PDB entry 8E4C | electron microscopy, 4.00 A resolution | chains B and C of the 4 polymer chains in the assembly

Chain B:
Protein: Isoform 2 of Immunoglobulin heavy constant mu
Organism: Mus musculus
UniProt: P01872 (IGHM_MOUSE), isoform P01872-2; residues 106-476 here correspond to UniProt positions 105-475 (UniProt number = residue number - 1)
Chain sequence (417 residues; each row starts with the number of its first residue):
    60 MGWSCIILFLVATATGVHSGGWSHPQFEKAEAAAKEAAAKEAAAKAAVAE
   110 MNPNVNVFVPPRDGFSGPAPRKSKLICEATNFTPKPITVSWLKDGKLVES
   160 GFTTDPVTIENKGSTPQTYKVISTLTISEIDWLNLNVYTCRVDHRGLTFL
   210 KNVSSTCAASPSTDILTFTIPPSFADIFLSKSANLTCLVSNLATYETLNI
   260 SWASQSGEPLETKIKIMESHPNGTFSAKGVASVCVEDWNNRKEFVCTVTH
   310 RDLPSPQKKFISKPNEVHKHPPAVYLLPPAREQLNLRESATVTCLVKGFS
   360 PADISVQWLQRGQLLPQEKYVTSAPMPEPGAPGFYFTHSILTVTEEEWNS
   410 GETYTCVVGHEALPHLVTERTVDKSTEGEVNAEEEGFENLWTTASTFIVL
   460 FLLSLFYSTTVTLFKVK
Disordered / not traced: 60-223
Disulfide bonds: Cys246-Cys305, Cys353-Cys415
Sequence notes: expression tag (60-88); linker (89-105)
From the paper describing this entry:
  - self-association interface (contacts with another copy of this molecule); pairs are residue here / residue on that copy: Gly437-Arg340 (backbone contact), Glu438-Arg340

Chain C:
Protein: B-cell antigen receptor complex-associated protein alpha chain, Yellow fluorescent protein
Organism: Mus musculus
UniProt: chimeric construct of P11911, P21578: residues 1-169 from P11911 (CD79A_MOUSE) positions 1-169 (same numbers); residues 177-370 from P21578 positions 1-194 (UniProt number = residue number - 176)
Chain sequence (378 residues; row label = number of the first residue in the row; numbers below 1 keep their minus sign (Asp-7 is residue -7)):
    -7 DYKDDDDKMPGGLEALRALPLLLFLSYACLGPGCQALRVEGGPPSLTVNL
    43 GEEARLTCENNGRNPNITWWFSLQSNITWPPVPLGPGQGTTGQLFFPEVN
    93 KNHRGLYWCQVIENNILKRSCGTYLRVRNPVPRPFLDMGEGTKNRIITAE
   143 GIILLFCAVVPGTLLLFRKRWQNEKFGRSIATRSMFKGIVEGIGIIEKID
   193 IYTDLDKYAIRFPENMLNGIKKESSIMFNGCFLTVTSVNSNIVWFDIFEK
   243 EARKLDTFREYKVGDRVNLGTFPKFGAASGGHILSARISCVASIIEIIEN
   293 EDYQQMWIQIPENFTEFLIDKDYIAVDGISLTIDTIKNNQFFISLPLKIA
   343 QNTNMKWRKKGDKVNVELSNKINANQCW
Disordered / not traced: -7 to 27, 170-370
Disulfide bonds: Cys50-Cys101
Covalent attachments: N-acetylglucosamine (NAG) linked to Asn58, Asn68
Sequence notes: expression tag (-7 to 0); linker (170-176)
Curated features (UniProtKB/Swiss-Prot):
  - glycosylation (N-linked (GlcNAc...) asparagine): Asn58, Asn68
  - binding site (FMN): Lys355 to Glu359
From the paper describing this entry:
  - post-translational modification sites: Asn68

How chain B and chain C interact:
Residue-residue contacts (8):
  Asn344(B) - Asn121(C)
  Phe460(B) - Leu146(C)  hydrophobic
  Leu464(B) - Leu146(C)  hydrophobic
  Leu464(B) - Ala150(C)  hydrophobic
  Lys474(B) - Arg160(C)
  Lys474(B) - Lys161(C)
  Val475(B) - Leu157(C)  hydrophobic
  Val475(B) - Arg160(C)
Other interface residues (no listed pair), chain B (8 interface residues in all): Leu345, Ile457, Thr471
Other interface residues (no listed pair), chain C (9 interface residues in all): Lys93, Ile139, Glu142

In short:
8 residues of chain B and 9 residues of chain C are in contact. N-acetylglucosamine is covalently linked to
Asn58(C) and Asn68(C). Curated annotation (UniProt) lists 5 FMN-binding residues on chain C. The paper reports
a modification site at Asn68(C); a self-association interface involving Gly437(B) and Glu438(B).
Chain B is Isoform 2 of Immunoglobulin heavy constant mu and chain C is B-cell antigen receptor
complex-associated protein alpha chain, Yellow fluorescent protein, both from Mus musculus; the structure, IgM
BCR fab truncated form, was determined by electron microscopy, deposited together with 8EMA.
